PDB entry 2VBF | X-ray diffraction, 1.60 A resolution | chains A and B

# Chain A (and B)
Name: Branched-chain alpha-ketoacid decarboxylase
From: Lactococcus lactis
Notes: chain B of this document is another copy of the same molecule, construct and numbering; everything in this record applies to it too
UniProt: Q6QBS4 (Q6QBS4_9LACT); residues 1-547 here = UniProt positions 1-547
Amino-acid sequence (570 residues; row label = number of the first residue in the row; note: 1 number in that range is skipped by the numbering (no residue carries it; nothing is unmodelled there); numbers below 1 keep their minus sign (Met-23 is residue -23)):
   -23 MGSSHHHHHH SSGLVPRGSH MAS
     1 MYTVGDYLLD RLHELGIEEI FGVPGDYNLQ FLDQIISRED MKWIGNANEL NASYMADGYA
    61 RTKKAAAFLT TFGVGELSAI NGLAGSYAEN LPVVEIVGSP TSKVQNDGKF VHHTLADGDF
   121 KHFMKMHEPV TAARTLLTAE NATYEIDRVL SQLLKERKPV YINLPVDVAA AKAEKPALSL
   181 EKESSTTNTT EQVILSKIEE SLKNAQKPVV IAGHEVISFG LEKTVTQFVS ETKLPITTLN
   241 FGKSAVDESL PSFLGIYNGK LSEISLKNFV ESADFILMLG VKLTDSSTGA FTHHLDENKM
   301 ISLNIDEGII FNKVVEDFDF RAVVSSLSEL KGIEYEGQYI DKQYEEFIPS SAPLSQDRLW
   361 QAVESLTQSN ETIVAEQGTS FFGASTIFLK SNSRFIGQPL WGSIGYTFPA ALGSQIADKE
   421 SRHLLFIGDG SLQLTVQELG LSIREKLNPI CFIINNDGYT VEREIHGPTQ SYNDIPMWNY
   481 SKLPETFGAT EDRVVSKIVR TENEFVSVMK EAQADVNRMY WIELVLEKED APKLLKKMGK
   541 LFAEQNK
Unresolved in the structure: -23 to -15, -9 to -1, 182-187
Bound ions: Mg2+: Asp429, Asn456, Gly458 (together with thiamine diphosphate)
Ligand contacts:
  - thiamine diphosphate (TPP), molecule 1: Val23, Pro24, Gly25, Glu49, Thr71, Val74, Ser78, His113
  - thiamine diphosphate (TPP), molecule 2: Gln377, Gly378, Thr379, Ser380, Gly402, Ser403, Ile404, Gly428, Asp429, Gly430, Ser431, Leu434, Asn456, Gly458, Tyr459, Thr460, Val461, Glu462

# Chain A / chain B interface
Contacting residue pairs - 156 pairs, chain A then chain B:
  Pro24(A) with Tyr459(B); Glu462(B); Tyr472(B)
  Gly25(A) with Glu462(B)
  Asp26(A) with Glu462(B); Ile465(B); Asn546(B), hydrogen bond
  Tyr27(A) with Asn546(B)
  Leu29(A) with His466(B); Tyr472(B)
  Gln30(A) with Asn546(B)
  Leu32(A) with Tyr472(B), hydrophobic
  Asp33(A) with His466(B), salt bridge; Gln470(B), hydrogen bond; Tyr472(B), hydrogen bond
  Ile36(A) with Ser471(B); Tyr472(B), hydrophobic
  Trp43(A) with Tyr472(B)
  Ala47(A) with Gln433(B); Leu434(B)
  Asn48(A) with Leu434(B), hydrogen bond (side chain-backbone)
  Glu49(A) with Leu434(B)
  Gly73(A) with Asn81(B); Trp401(B)
  Val74(A) with Asn81(B); Trp401(B); Ser403(B)
  Leu77(A) with Ile80(B); Asn81(B); Ala84(B), hydrophobic
  Ser78(A) with Asn81(B), hydrogen bond
  Ile80(A) with Leu77(B); Ile80(B), hydrophobic; Met126(B), hydrophobic
  Asn81(A) with Gly73(B); Val74(B); Leu77(B); Ser78(B), hydrogen bond
  Ala84(A) with Leu77(B), hydrophobic; Leu115(B)
  Tyr87(A) with Leu115(B), hydrophobic
  Ala88(A) with Thr114(B); Leu115(B), hydrophobic
  Thr101(A) with Gln545(B); Asn546(B); Lys547(B)
  Val104(A) with Gln545(B)
  Lys109(A) with Phe291(B)
  Phe110(A) with Leu283(B); Thr284(B); Asp285(B), hydrogen bond (backbone-backbone); Phe291(B)
  Val111(A) with Asp285(B); Phe291(B), hydrophobic; Leu400(B); Gln545(B)
  His112(A) with Asp285(B), salt bridge; Leu400(B); Phe542(B)
  His113(A) with Leu400(B), hydrogen bond (backbone-backbone); Trp401(B), hydrogen bond (side chain-backbone); Gly402(B)
  Thr114(A) with Ala88(B); Leu400(B); Trp401(B)
  Leu115(A) with Ala84(B); Tyr87(B), hydrophobic; Ala88(B), hydrophobic; Pro129(B)
  Ala116(A) with Leu400(B), hydrophobic
  His122(A) with Pro129(B)
  Phe123(A) with Trp401(B), hydrophobic
  Met126(A) with Ile80(B), hydrophobic; Met126(B); Pro129(B), hydrophobic
  Pro129(A) with Leu115(B); His122(B); Met126(B), hydrophobic
  Val166(A) with Asn546(B)
  Leu283(A) with Phe110(B)
  Thr284(A) with Phe110(B)
  Asp285(A) with Phe110(B), hydrogen bond (backbone-backbone); Val111(B); His112(B), salt bridge
  Phe291(A) with Lys109(B); Phe110(B)
  Leu400(A) with Val111(B); His112(B); His113(B), hydrogen bond (backbone-backbone); Thr114(B); Ala116(B), hydrophobic
  Trp401(A) with Gly73(B); Val74(B); His113(B), hydrogen bond (backbone-side chain); Thr114(B); Phe123(B), hydrophobic
  Gly402(A) with His113(B)
  Ser403(A) with Val74(B)
  Gln433(A) with Ala47(B); Gln437(B), hydrogen bond (backbone-side chain)
  Leu434(A) with Ala47(B); Asn48(B), hydrogen bond (backbone-side chain); Glu49(B); Gln437(B), hydrogen bond (backbone-side chain)
  Thr435(A) with Gln437(B)
  Gln437(A) with Gln433(B), hydrogen bond (side chain-backbone); Leu434(B), hydrogen bond (side chain-backbone); Thr435(B); Gln437(B), hydrogen bond; Trp478(B)
  Gly440(A) with Pro476(B)
  Leu441(A) with Pro476(B)
  Arg444(A) with Pro476(B)
  Tyr459(A) with Pro24(B)
  Glu462(A) with Pro24(B); Gly25(B); Asp26(B)
  Ile465(A) with Asp26(B)
  His466(A) with Leu29(B); Asp33(B), salt bridge
  Gln470(A) with Asp33(B), hydrogen bond
  Ser471(A) with Ile36(B)
  Tyr472(A) with Pro24(B); Leu29(B); Leu32(B), hydrophobic; Asp33(B), hydrogen bond; Ile36(B), hydrophobic; Trp43(B)
  Pro476(A) with Gly440(B); Arg444(B)
  Met477(A) with Phe487(B); Gly488(B)
  Trp478(A) with Gln437(B); Thr486(B); Phe487(B), hydrophobic
  Asn479(A) with Glu485(B), hydrogen bond (side chain-backbone); Thr486(B), hydrogen bond (backbone-backbone)
  Leu483(A) with Thr486(B); Phe487(B), hydrophobic
  Glu485(A) with Asn479(B), hydrogen bond (backbone-side chain)
  Thr486(A) with Trp478(B); Asn479(B), hydrogen bond (backbone-backbone); Leu483(B); Thr486(B), hydrogen bond
  Phe487(A) with Met477(B); Trp478(B), hydrophobic; Leu483(B), hydrophobic
  Gly488(A) with Met477(B)
  Phe542(A) with His112(B)
  Gln545(A) with Thr101(B); Val104(B); Val111(B)
  Asn546(A) with Asp26(B), hydrogen bond; Tyr27(B); Thr101(B); Val166(B)
Other interface residues (no listed pair), chain A (82 interface residues in all): Val23, Asn46, Leu50, Tyr54, Val130, Lys282, Ser286, Pro399, Val436, Lys482, Lys547
Other interface residues (no listed pair), chain B (82 interface residues in all): Val23, Gln30, Asn46, Leu50, Tyr54, Val130, Lys282, Ser286, Pro399, Val436, Leu441, Lys482

# In short
The chain A/chain B interface involves 82 residues from each chain; the contacts include 26 hydrogen bonds and
4 salt bridges. Polar contacts include Asp33(A)-His466(B), His112(A)-Asp285(B) and Asp26(A)-Asn546(B). Chain A
binds thiamine diphosphate. Asp429(A), Asn456(A) and Gly458(A) form the Mg2+ site.
Chain A and chain B are both Branched-chain alpha-ketoacid decarboxylase (Lactococcus lactis); the structure,
The holostructure of the branched-chain keto acid decarboxylase (KdcA) from Lactococcus lactis, was determined
by X-ray diffraction (same publication as 2VBG).
